PDB entry 1AV5 | X-ray diffraction, 2.00 A resolution | chains A and B

Chain A (and B):
Name: Protein kinase C interacting protein
Source organism: Homo sapiens
Notes: chain B of this document is another copy of the same molecule, construct and numbering; everything in this record applies to it too
UniProtKB: P49773 (HINT1_HUMAN); residues 2-126 here correspond to UniProt positions 1-125 (UniProt number = residue number - 1)
Sequence (126 residues; row label = number of the first residue in the row):
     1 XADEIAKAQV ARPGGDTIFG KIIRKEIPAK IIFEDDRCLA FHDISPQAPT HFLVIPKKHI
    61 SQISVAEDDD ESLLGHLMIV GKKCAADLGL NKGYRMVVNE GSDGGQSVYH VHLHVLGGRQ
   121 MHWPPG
Disordered / not traced: 1-13
Modified residues: ACE (acetyl group) at position 1

Chain A / chain B interface:
Pairs across the interface (99):
  Q47(A) with W123(B); P124(B)
  I63(A) with K82(B); Y94(B)
  S64(A) with K82(B), hydrogen bond (backbone-side chain); Y94(B)
  A66(A) with K82(B), hydrogen bond (backbone-side chain)
  E67(A) with I79(B)
  D68(A) with I79(B)
  E71(A) with R37(B), salt bridge; E71(B); S72(B), hydrogen bond; G75(B); H76(B)
  S72(A) with E71(B); S72(B)
  L74(A) with I79(B), hydrophobic
  G75(A) with E71(B); G75(B)
  H76(A) with E71(B), salt bridge
  M78(A) with L74(B), hydrophobic; V98(B), hydrophobic
  I79(A) with E67(B); D68(B); E71(B); L74(B), hydrophobic
  K82(A) with I63(B); A66(B)
  K83(A) with D68(B), salt bridge
  K92(A) with S102(B), hydrogen bond (backbone-backbone); D103(B), hydrogen bond (backbone-backbone)
  G93(A) with E100(B); D103(B); G104(B)
  Y94(A) with I63(B); N99(B); E100(B), hydrogen bond (backbone-backbone); G104(B)
  R95(A) with V97(B); V98(B); N99(B), hydrogen bond; G104(B), hydrogen bond (side chain-backbone); P125(B), hydrogen bond (side chain-backbone); G126(B)
  M96(A) with M96(B); V97(B); V98(B), hydrogen bond (backbone-backbone)
  V97(A) with R95(B); M96(B); P125(B), hydrophobic
  V98(A) with M78(B), hydrophobic; R95(B); M96(B), hydrogen bond (backbone-backbone)
  N99(A) with Y94(B); R95(B), hydrogen bond; W123(B)
  E100(A) with G93(B); Y94(B), hydrogen bond (backbone-backbone)
  S102(A) with K92(B), hydrogen bond (side chain-backbone); Q120(B), hydrogen bond (backbone-side chain)
  D103(A) with K92(B), salt bridge; G93(B); G118(B); R119(B); Q120(B), hydrogen bond (backbone-side chain); M121(B), hydrogen bond (backbone-backbone)
  G104(A) with G93(B); Y94(B); R95(B), hydrogen bond (backbone-side chain); M121(B)
  G105(A) with Q120(B)
  H114(A) with W123(B)
  L116(A) with P125(B), hydrophobic
  R119(A) with D103(B); P124(B); G126(B), hydrogen bond (side chain-backbone)
  Q120(A) with D103(B); G126(B)
  M121(A) with D103(B), hydrogen bond (backbone-backbone); P125(B); G126(B)
  H122(A) with G126(B), hydrogen bond (backbone-backbone)
  W123(A) with Q47(B); N99(B); H114(B)
  P124(A) with Q47(B); G126(B)
  P125(A) with R95(B), hydrogen bond (backbone-side chain); V97(B), hydrophobic; L116(B), hydrophobic; P125(B); G126(B)
  G126(A) with R95(B); R119(B), hydrogen bond (backbone-side chain); M121(B); H122(B), hydrogen bond (backbone-backbone); P124(B); P125(B); G126(B)
Also at the interface, not in a pair above, chain A (43 interface residues in all): H51, V65, G101, L113, G118
Also at the interface, not in a pair above, chain B (41 interface residues in all): H51, S64, K83, G101

In short:
Chain A and chain B form an interface of 43 and 41 residues respectively, with 24 hydrogen bonds and 4 salt
bridges. Polar pairs include E71(A)-R37(B), H76(A)-E71(B) and K83(A)-D68(B).
Chain A and chain B are both Protein kinase C interacting protein (Homo sapiens); the structure,
Pkci-substrate analog, was determined by X-ray diffraction (same publication as 1KPE, 1KPF, 4FIT, 5FIT and
6FIT).
